Entry 4YFF (X-ray diffraction, 3.07 A resolution); this record covers chains A and D.

# Chain A (and D)
Protein: Serine/threonine-protein kinase TNNI3K
Organism: Homo sapiens
Notes: EC 2.7.11.1; chain D of this document is another copy of the same molecule, construct and numbering; everything in this record applies to it too
UniProt: Q59H18 (TNI3K_HUMAN), isoform Q59H18-1; residues 420-730 here correspond to UniProt positions 521-831 (UniProt number = residue number + 101)
Chain sequence (311 residues; numbered 420 to 730; the number before each row is that of its first residue):
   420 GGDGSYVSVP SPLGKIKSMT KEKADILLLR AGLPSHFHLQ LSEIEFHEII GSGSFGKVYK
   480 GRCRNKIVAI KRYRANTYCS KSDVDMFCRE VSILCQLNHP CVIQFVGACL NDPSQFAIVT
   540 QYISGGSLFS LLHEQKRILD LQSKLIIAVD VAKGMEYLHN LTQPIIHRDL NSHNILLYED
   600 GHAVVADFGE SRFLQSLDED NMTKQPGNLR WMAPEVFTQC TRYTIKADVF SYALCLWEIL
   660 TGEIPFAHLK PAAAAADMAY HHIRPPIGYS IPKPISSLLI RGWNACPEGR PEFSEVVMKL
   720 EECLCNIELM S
Disordered / not traced: 420-444, 494-500, 616-626, 727-730 (chain D: 420-451, 493-500, 616-625, 727-730)
Small-molecule neighbours: 4CV (3-[(5-bromo-7H-pyrrolo[2,3-d]pyrimidin-4-yl)amino]-N-methyl-4-(morpholin-4-yl)benzenesulfonamide): Ile-469, Gly-470, Val-477, Ala-488, Ile-489, Lys-490, Glu-509, Ile-522, Ile-537, Thr-539, Gln-540, Tyr-541, Ile-542, Gly-545, His-592, Asn-593, Leu-595, Ala-605, Asp-606

# Chain A / chain D interface
Pairs across the interface - 75 pairs, chain A then chain D:
  Asp-588(A) with Asn-627(D)
  Leu-589(A) with Trp-630(D)
  Asn-590(A) with Trp-630(D)
  Ser-591(A) with Trp-630(D)
  His-592(A) with Trp-630(D)
  Asn-627(A) with Asp-588(D), hydrogen bond (backbone-side chain)
  Leu-628(A) with Ala-674(D)
  Arg-629(A) with Ile-663(D); Pro-664(D), hydrogen bond (side chain-backbone); Phe-665(D), hydrogen bond (side chain-backbone); Leu-668(D), hydrogen bond (side chain-backbone); Lys-669(D); Pro-670(D); Met-677(D)
  Trp-630(A) with Leu-589(D); Asn-590(D); Ser-591(D); His-592(D); Ser-650(D), hydrogen bond (backbone-side chain); Glu-657(D), hydrogen bond
  Met-631(A) with Phe-649(D)
  Ala-632(A) with Ala-646(D), hydrophobic; Phe-649(D), hydrophobic; Arg-709(D)
  Pro-633(A) with Phe-649(D); Ala-678(D), hydrophobic
  Glu-634(A) with Thr-637(D); Pro-706(D); Arg-709(D), salt bridge
  Val-635(A) with Ala-646(D), hydrophobic
  Phe-636(A) with Ala-674(D), hydrophobic; Ala-678(D), hydrophobic; Tyr-679(D)
  Thr-637(A) with Glu-634(D); Thr-637(D); Gln-638(D), hydrogen bond (backbone-side chain)
  Gln-638(A) with Thr-637(D), hydrogen bond (side chain-backbone); Gln-638(D), hydrogen bond (backbone-side chain); Thr-640(D), hydrogen bond (side chain-backbone); Tyr-642(D)
  Thr-640(A) with Gln-638(D), hydrogen bond (backbone-side chain)
  Tyr-642(A) with Gln-638(D)
  Ala-646(A) with Ala-632(D), hydrophobic; Glu-634(D); Val-635(D), hydrophobic
  Phe-649(A) with Ala-632(D), hydrophobic; Pro-633(D)
  Ser-650(A) with Trp-630(D), hydrogen bond (side chain-backbone)
  Leu-653(A) with Arg-629(D); Trp-630(D), hydrophobic
  Glu-657(A) with Trp-630(D), hydrogen bond
  Pro-664(A) with Arg-629(D), hydrogen bond (backbone-side chain)
  Phe-665(A) with Arg-629(D)
  Leu-668(A) with Arg-629(D), hydrogen bond (backbone-side chain)
  Lys-669(A) with Arg-629(D)
  Pro-670(A) with Arg-629(D)
  Ala-674(A) with Leu-628(D); Phe-636(D), hydrophobic
  Met-677(A) with Arg-629(D)
  Ala-678(A) with Phe-636(D), hydrophobic
  Tyr-679(A) with Phe-636(D); Ala-704(D); Cys-705(D), hydrophobic; Pro-706(D)
  His-680(A) with Cys-705(D)
  His-681(A) with Ala-678(D); Tyr-679(D); His-681(D)
  Ala-704(A) with Tyr-679(D)
  Cys-705(A) with Tyr-679(D), hydrophobic; His-680(D)
  Pro-706(A) with Glu-634(D); Tyr-679(D)
  Arg-709(A) with Ala-632(D); Glu-634(D), salt bridge
Other interface residues (no listed pair), chain A (48 interface residues in all): Glu-609, Arg-641, Lys-645, Cys-654, Ile-663, Ala-671, Ala-673, Ala-675, Glu-707
Other interface residues (no listed pair), chain D (46 interface residues in all): Gly-626, Met-631, Leu-653, Cys-654, Ala-671, Ala-675, Arg-683, Glu-707

# In short
48 residues of chain A and 46 residues of chain D are in contact; the contacts include 15 hydrogen bonds and 2
salt bridges. Polar contacts include Glu-634(A)/Arg-709(D), Asn-627(A)/Asp-588(D) and Arg-629(A)/Pro-664(D).
Ligands of chain A: compound 4CV.
Both chains are Serine/threonine-protein kinase TNNI3K (Homo sapiens). Entry 4YFF (TNNI3K complexed with
inhibitor 2) was determined by X-ray diffraction together with 4YFI from the same study.
